6MNM - chains C and D of the 4 polymer chains in the assembly; structure by X-ray diffraction, 3.10 A resolution.

Chain C:
Molecule: H-2 class II histocompatibility antigen, A-B alpha chain
Organism: Mus musculus
UniProtKB: P14434 (HA2B_MOUSE); residues 0-178 here correspond to UniProt positions 27-205 (UniProt number = residue number + 27)
Chain sequence (180 residues; row label = number of the first residue in the row; numbers below 1 keep their minus sign (Ala-1 is residue -1)):
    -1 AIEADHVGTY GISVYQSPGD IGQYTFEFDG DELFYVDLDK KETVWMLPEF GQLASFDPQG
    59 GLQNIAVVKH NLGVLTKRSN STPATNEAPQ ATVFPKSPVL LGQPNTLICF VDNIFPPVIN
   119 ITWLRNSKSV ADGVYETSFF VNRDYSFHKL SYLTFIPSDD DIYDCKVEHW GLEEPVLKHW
Not modelled in the structure: 130
Construct notes: expression tag (-1)
Cystine bridges: Cys107-Cys163
UniProt features mapped onto this chain:
  - glycosylation: Asn118 (N-linked (GlcNAc...) asparagine)

Chain D:
Molecule: Padi4 (92-105) peptide and MHC Class II I-Ab beta chain
Organism: Mus musculus
Notes: EC 3.5.3.15
UniProtKB: chimeric construct of Q9Z183, P14483: residues -26 to -14 from Q9Z183 (PADI4_MOUSE) positions 93-105 (UniProt number = residue number + 119); residues 3-191 from P14483 positions 30-218 (UniProt number = residue number + 27)
Chain sequence (217 residues; row label = number of the first residue in the row; note: 1 number in that range is skipped by the numbering (no residue carries it; nothing is unmodelled there); numbers below 1 keep their minus sign (Arg-26 is residue -26)):
   -26 RVSYYGPKTS PVQ
   -12 GGGGSLVPRG SGGGGSERHF VYQFMGECYF TNGTQRIRYV TRYIYNREEY VRYDSDVGEH
    48 RAVTELGRPD AEYWNSQPEI LERTRAELDT VCRHNYEGPE THTSLRRLEQ PNVVISLSRT
   108 EALNHHNTLV CSVTDFYPAK IKVRWFRNGQ EETVGVSSTQ LIRNGDWTFQ VLVMLEMTPR
   168 RGEVYTCHVE HPSLKSPITV EWRA
Not modelled in the structure: -12 to 3, 107-113
Construct notes: linker (-12 to 2)
Cystine bridges: Cys15-Cys79, Cys118-Cys174
UniProt features mapped onto this chain:
  - region: Arg190, Ala191 (Connecting peptide)
  - glycosylation: Asn19 (N-linked (GlcNAc...) asparagine)

Chain C / chain D interface:
Residue-residue contacts - 127 pairs, chain C then chain D:
  Ile0(C) with Tyr16(D), hydrophobic; Arg25(D)
  Ala2(C) with Tyr16(D), hydrophobic; Phe17(D); Thr18(D)
  Asp3(C) with Phe17(D), hydrogen bond (backbone-backbone); Thr18(D); Asn19(D), hydrogen bond (side chain-backbone)
  His4(C) with Cys15(D); Tyr16(D); Phe17(D), hydrogen bond (backbone-backbone); Leu92(D)
  Val5(C) with Cys15(D); Tyr16(D), hydrophobic
  Gly6(C) with Gly13(D); Glu14(D); Cys15(D), hydrogen bond (backbone-backbone); Phe17(D)
  Thr7(C) with Gly13(D)
  Tyr8(C) with Pro-20(D); Gly13(D), hydrogen bond (backbone-backbone); Cys15(D), hydrophobic; Val78(D), hydrophobic; Asn82(D); Glu87(D), hydrogen bond
  Gly9(C) with Phe11(D)
  Ile10(C) with Phe11(D)
  Ser11(C) with Gln10(D); Phe11(D), hydrogen bond (backbone-backbone)
  Val12(C) with Tyr9(D)
  Tyr13(C) with Phe7(D); Val8(D); Tyr9(D), hydrogen bond (backbone-backbone)
  Gln14(C) with Phe7(D)
  Ser15(C) with His6(D); Phe7(D), hydrogen bond (backbone-backbone)
  Pro16(C) with Arg5(D); His6(D)
  Phe24(C) with Tyr-22(D); Gly-21(D)
  Phe26(C) with Glu87(D); Ser91(D); Leu92(D), hydrophobic
  Asp27(C) with Arg150(D), hydrogen bond (backbone-side chain)
  Gly28(C) with Arg150(D)
  Asp29(C) with Tyr124(D); Arg150(D), salt bridge; Trp154(D)
  Glu30(C) with Trp154(D), hydrogen bond (backbone-side chain)
  Leu31(C) with Tyr-23(D); Glu87(D); Ser91(D); Trp154(D), hydrophobic
  Phe32(C) with Tyr-23(D), hydrophobic
  Trp43(C) with Tyr-23(D), hydrophobic
  Met44(C) with Trp154(D)
  Leu45(C) with Arg94(D); Trp154(D)
  Phe48(C) with Thr90(D); Ser91(D); Trp154(D), hydrophobic
  Leu51(C) with Val-25(D); His89(D); Thr90(D)
  Ala52(C) with Val-25(D)
  Ser53(C) with Val-25(D), hydrogen bond (backbone-backbone); Ser-24(D), hydrogen bond; Tyr-23(D), hydrogen bond (backbone-backbone)
  Phe54(C) with Tyr-23(D)
  Asn62(C) with Pro-20(D); Lys-19(D); Thr-18(D), hydrogen bond (side chain-backbone)
  Val65(C) with Thr-18(D); Pro-16(D), hydrophobic
  Val66(C) with Thr-18(D); Tyr9(D), hydrophobic
  His68(C) with Val-15(D), hydrogen bond (side chain-backbone)
  Asn69(C) with Ser-17(D), hydrogen bond (side chain-backbone); Pro-16(D); Val-15(D), hydrogen bond (side chain-backbone); Tyr9(D), hydrogen bond
  Leu70(C) with Phe7(D); Tyr9(D), hydrophobic; Tyr32(D), hydrophobic
  Val72(C) with Val-15(D), hydrophobic
  Leu73(C) with Val-15(D), hydrophobic; Tyr32(D), hydrophobic; Tyr37(D); Asp57(D)
  Thr74(C) with Phe7(D); Tyr32(D)
  Arg76(C) with Val-15(D); Leu53(D), hydrogen bond (side chain-backbone); Pro56(D); Asp57(D), salt bridge
  Ser77(C) with Tyr32(D); Leu53(D)
  Ser79(C) with Phe7(D)
  Thr80(C) with Phe7(D); Tyr32(D), hydrogen bond (backbone-side chain); Asn33(D), hydrogen bond (backbone-side chain)
  Pro81(C) with Arg5(D); His6(D); Phe7(D), hydrophobic; Asn33(D), hydrogen bond (backbone-side chain)
  Ala82(C) with His6(D), hydrogen bond (backbone-backbone); Asn33(D)
  Glu85(C) with Arg34(D), salt bridge
  Lys94(C) with Asp122(D), salt bridge; Asn151(D); Asp153(D), salt bridge; Gln157(D), hydrogen bond (backbone-side chain)
  Phe113(C) with Val8(D), hydrophobic; Gln10(D); Asn33(D); Arg34(D)
  Pro114(C) with Val8(D), hydrophobic
  Asp142(C) with Arg34(D), salt bridge
  Tyr143(C) with Gln10(D); Arg29(D), hydrogen bond; Ile31(D), hydrophobic; Arg34(D); Glu36(D), hydrogen bond
  Phe145(C) with Gln10(D)
  Tyr150(C) with Asn151(D), hydrogen bond (side chain-backbone); Gly152(D)
  Trp168(C) with His6(D)
Other interface residues (no listed pair), chain C (63 interface residues in all): Glu1, Tyr22, Glu47, Pro96, Pro115, Val139, Ser144
Other interface residues (no listed pair), chain D (60 interface residues in all): Arg-26, Gln-14, Met12, Val27, Cys79, Tyr83, Pro86, Leu159

In short:
The interface between chain C and chain D involves 63 residues on one side and 60 on the other, with 28
hydrogen bonds and 6 salt bridges. Polar contacts include Asp29(C)-Arg150(D), Arg76(C)-Asp57(D) and
Glu85(C)-Arg34(D).
Here chain C is H-2 class II histocompatibility antigen, A-B alpha chain and chain D is Padi4 (92-105) peptide
and MHC Class II I-Ab beta chain, both from Mus musculus. Entry 6MNM (6256 TCR bound to I-Ab Padi4) was
determined by X-ray diffraction together with 6MKD, 6MKR, 6MNG, 6MNN and 6MNO from the same study.
